PDB entry 9FAV | electron microscopy, 3.20 A resolution | chains B and F of the 10 polymer chains in the assembly

# Chain B
Protein: Gamma-aminobutyric acid receptor subunit beta-3
Source organism: Homo sapiens
UniProtKB: P28472 (GBRB3_HUMAN); residues 9-447 here correspond to UniProt positions 34-472 (UniProt number = residue number + 25)
Chain sequence (439 residues; row label = number of the first residue in the row):
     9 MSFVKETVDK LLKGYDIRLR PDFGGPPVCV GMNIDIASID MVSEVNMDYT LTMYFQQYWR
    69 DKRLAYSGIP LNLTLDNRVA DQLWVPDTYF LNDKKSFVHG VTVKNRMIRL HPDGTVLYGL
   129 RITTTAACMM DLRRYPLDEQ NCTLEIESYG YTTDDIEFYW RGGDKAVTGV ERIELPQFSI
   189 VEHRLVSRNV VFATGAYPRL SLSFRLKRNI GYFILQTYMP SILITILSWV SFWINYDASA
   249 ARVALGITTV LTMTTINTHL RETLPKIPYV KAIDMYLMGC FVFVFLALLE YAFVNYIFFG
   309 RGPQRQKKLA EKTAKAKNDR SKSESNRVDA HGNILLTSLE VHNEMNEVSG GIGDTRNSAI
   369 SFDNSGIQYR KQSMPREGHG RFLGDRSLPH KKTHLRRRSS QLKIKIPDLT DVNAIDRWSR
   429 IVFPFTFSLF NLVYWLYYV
Disordered / not traced: 310-418
Cystine bridges: Cys136-Cys150
Covalent attachments: glycan linked to Asn149
Small-molecule neighbours:
  - phosphatidylglycerol (PGW; (1R)-2-{[(S)-{[(2S)-2,3-dihydroxypropyl]oxy}(hydroxy)phosphoryl]oxy}-1-[(hexadecanoyloxy)methyl]ethyl (9Z)-octadec-9-enoate): Ser187, Asn217, Ile218, Gly219, Ile222, Met227, Ile230, Trp443
  - hexadecane (R16): Ile234, Trp237, Val238, Trp241, Arg428
Curated features (UniProtKB/Swiss-Prot):
  - binding site (benzamidine): Asp95 to Tyr97, Glu155 to Tyr157, Phe200
  - binding site (4-aminobutanoate): Tyr97, Glu155, Tyr157, Thr202
  - binding site (histamine): Tyr97, Ser156, Tyr157, Thr202
  - glycosylation (N-linked (GlcNAc...) asparagine): Asn80, Asn149

# Chain F
Protein: Megabody25
Source organism: Lama glama
Notes: antibody fragment or engineered binder
Chain sequence (522 residues; row label = number of the first residue in the row):
     1 QVQLVESGGG LVQTKTTTSV IDTTNDAQNL LTQAQTIVNT LKDYCPILIA KSSSSNGGTN
    61 NANTPSWQTA GGGKNSCATF GAEFSAASDM INNAQKIVQE TQQLSANQPK NITQPHNLNL
   121 NSPSSLTALA QKMLKNAQSQ AEILKLANQV ESDFNKLSSG HLKDYIGKCD ASAISSANMT
   181 MQNQKNNWGN GCAGVEETQS LLKTSAADFN NQTPQINQAQ NLANTLIQEL GNNTYEQLSR
   241 LLTNDNGTNS KTSAQAINQA VNNLNERAKT LAGGTTNSPA YQATLLALRS VLGLWNSMGY
   301 AVICGGYTKS PGENNQKDFH YTDENGNGTT INCGGSTNSN GTHSYNGTNT LKADKNVSLS
   361 IEQYEKIHEA YQILSKALKQ AGLAPLNSKG EKLEAHVTTS KYGSLRLSCA ASGHTFNYPI
   421 MGWFRQAPGK EREFVGAISW SGGSTSYADS VKDRFTISRD NAKNTVYLEM NNLKPEDTAV
   481 YYCAAKGRYS GGLYYPTNYD YWGQGTQVTV SSHHHHHHEP EA
Disordered / not traced: 10-402, 511-522
Cystine bridges: Cys409-Cys483

# How chain B and chain F interact
Pairs across the interface (22; chain B residue first):
  Leu99(B) - Tyr489(F)  hydrophobic
  Asn100(B) - Tyr489(F)
  Ala135(B) - Tyr489(F)
  Met137(B) - Phe416(F)
  Met137(B) - Arg488(F)
  Met138(B) - Phe416(F)
  Asp139(B) - Phe416(F)
  Arg141(B) - Trp440(F)
  Asn149(B) - Asn417(F)
  Arg196(B) - Asn498(F)
  Arg196(B) - Asp500(F)  salt bridge
  Val198(B) - Ser490(F)
  Val198(B) - Asn498(F)
  Val199(B) - Tyr495(F)  hydrophobic
  Val199(B) - Thr497(F)
  Val199(B) - Asn498(F)  hydrogen bond (backbone-side chain)
  Phe200(B) - Gly491(F)
  Phe200(B) - Gly492(F)
  Phe200(B) - Tyr495(F)
  Ala201(B) - Tyr495(F)
  Arg207(B) - Tyr489(F)  hydrogen bond (side chain-backbone)
  Arg207(B) - Ser490(F)
Interface residues without a listed pair, chain B (16 interface residues in all): Glu153, Asn197

# In short
Chain B and chain F form an interface of 16 and 12 residues respectively, with 2 hydrogen bonds and 1 salt
bridge. Among the polar pairs are Arg196(B)-Asp500(F), Val199(B)-Asn498(F) and Arg207(B)-Tyr489(F). Ligands of
chain B: hexadecane and phosphatidylglycerol.
Here chain B is Gamma-aminobutyric acid receptor subunit beta-3 (Homo sapiens) and chain F is Megabody25 (Lama
glama). Entry 9FAV (CryoEM structure of human full-length beta3gamma2 GABA(A) receptor in complex with GARLH4,
the TMD of Neuroligin2 ...) was determined by electron microscopy.
